PDB entry 3KJV | X-ray diffraction, 3.10 A resolution | chains A and P of the 4 polymer chains in the assembly

# Chain A
Protein: Reverse transcriptase p66 subunit
From: Human immunodeficiency virus type 1
Notes: EC 2.7.7.49
Reference sequence: P04585 (POL_HV1H2); residues 1-560 here correspond to UniProt positions 588-1147 (UniProt number = residue number + 587)
Amino-acid sequence (560 residues; row label = number of the first residue in the row):
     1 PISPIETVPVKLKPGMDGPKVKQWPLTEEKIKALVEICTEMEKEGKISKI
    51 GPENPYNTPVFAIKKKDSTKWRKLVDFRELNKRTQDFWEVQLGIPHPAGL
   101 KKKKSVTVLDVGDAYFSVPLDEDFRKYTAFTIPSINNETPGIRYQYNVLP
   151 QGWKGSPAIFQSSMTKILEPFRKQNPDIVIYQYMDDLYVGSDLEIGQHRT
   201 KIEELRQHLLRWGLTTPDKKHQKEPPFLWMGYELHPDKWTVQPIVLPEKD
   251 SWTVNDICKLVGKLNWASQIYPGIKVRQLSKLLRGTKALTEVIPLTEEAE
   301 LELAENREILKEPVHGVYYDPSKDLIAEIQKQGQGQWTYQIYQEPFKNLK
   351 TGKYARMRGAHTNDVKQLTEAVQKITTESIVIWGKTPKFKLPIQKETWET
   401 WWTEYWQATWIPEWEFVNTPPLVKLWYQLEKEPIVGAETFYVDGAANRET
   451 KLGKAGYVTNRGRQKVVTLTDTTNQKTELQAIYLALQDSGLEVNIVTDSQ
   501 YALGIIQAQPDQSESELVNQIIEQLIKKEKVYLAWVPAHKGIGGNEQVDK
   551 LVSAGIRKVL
Unresolved in the structure: 25-31, 557-560
Sequence notes: engineered mutation Cys258 (Gln845 in P04585), Ser280 (Cys867 in P04585)
Bound ions: Mg2+: Asp443, Glu478, Asp498
UniProt features mapped onto this chain:
  - region: Phe227 to His235 (RT 'primer grip')
  - motif: Trp398 to Trp414 (Tryptophan repeat motif)
  - binding site (Mg(2+)): Asp110, Asp185, Asp186, Asp443, Glu478, Asp498, Asp549
  - site: Trp401 (Essential for RT p66/p51 heterodimerization), Trp414 (Essential for RT p66/p51 heterodimerization), Phe440, Tyr441 (Cleavage), Leu560 (Cleavage)

# Chain P
Molecule: 21-nt DNA strand
Sequence (21 nucleotides; row label = number of the first residue in the row):
   802 ACAGTCCCTGTTCGGGCGCCC
Unresolved in the structure: 802-804
Modified positions: DOC (2',3'-dideoxycytidine-5'-monophosphate) at position 822

# How chain A and chain P interact
Pairs across the interface (31; chain A residue first):
  Tyr183(A) - DC821(P)  hydrogen bond to the base
  Tyr183(A) - DOC_822(P)  sugar contact
  Met184(A) - DOC_822(P)  sugar contact
  Asp185(A) - DOC_822(P)  sugar contact
  Asp186(A) - DOC_822(P)  sugar contact
  Met230(A) - DC821(P)  sugar contact
  Met230(A) - DOC_822(P)  phosphate contact
  Gly231(A) - DC821(P)  sugar contact
  Asn255(A) - DG817(P)  phosphate contact
  Asn255(A) - DC818(P)  hydrogen bond to the phosphate
  Cys258(A) - DC818(P)  sugar contact
  Lys259(A) - DG819(P)  sugar contact
  Gly262(A) - DG819(P)  sugar contact
  Lys263(A) - DG819(P)  sugar contact
  Lys263(A) - DC820(P)  phosphate contact
  Trp266(A) - DC820(P)  sugar contact
  Gly359(A) - DG811(P)  phosphate contact
  Ala360(A) - DT810(P)  sugar contact
  Ala360(A) - DG811(P)  hydrogen bond to the phosphate
  His361(A) - DT810(P)  salt bridge to the phosphate
  Arg448(A) - DT806(P)  hydrogen bond to the base
  Arg448(A) - DC807(P)  sugar contact
  Lys451(A) - DC808(P)  salt bridge to the phosphate
  Thr473(A) - DC808(P)  hydrogen bond to the phosphate
  Thr473(A) - DC809(P)  hydrogen bond to the phosphate
  Gln475(A) - DC808(P)  sugar contact
  Gln475(A) - DC809(P)  sugar contact
  Lys476(A) - DC809(P)  phosphate contact
  Tyr501(A) - DC809(P)  phosphate contact
  Tyr501(A) - DT810(P)  hydrogen bond to the phosphate
  Ile505(A) - DT810(P)  phosphate contact
Interface residues without a listed pair, chain A (25 interface residues in all): Ile244, Leu289, Arg358
Interface residues without a listed pair, chain P (14 interface residues in all): DG805, DT812

# Overview
25 residues of chain A face 14 of chain P across their interface; the contacts include 7 hydrogen bonds and 2
salt bridges. Among the polar pairs are Tyr183(A)-DC821(P), Arg448(A)-DT806(P) and Asn255(A)-DC818(P). Curated
annotation (UniProt) lists 7 Mg2+-binding residues on chain A.
Here chain A is Reverse transcriptase p66 subunit (Human immunodeficiency virus type 1) and chain P is a 21-nt
DNA strand. Entry 3KJV (HIV-1 reverse transcriptase in complex with DNA) was determined by X-ray diffraction,
deposited together with 3KK1, 3KK2 and 3KK3.
